3GTP - chains A and T of the 13 polymer chains in the assembly; structure by X-ray diffraction, 3.90 A resolution.

== Chain A ==
Name: DNA-directed RNA polymerase II subunit RPB1
Source organism: Saccharomyces cerevisiae
Notes: EC 2.7.7.6; fragment: DNA-directed RNA polymerase II largest subunit
UniProtKB: P04050 (RPB1_YEAST); residue numbers follow UniProt; this construct covers 1-1733
Sequence (1733 residues; row label = number of the first residue in the row):
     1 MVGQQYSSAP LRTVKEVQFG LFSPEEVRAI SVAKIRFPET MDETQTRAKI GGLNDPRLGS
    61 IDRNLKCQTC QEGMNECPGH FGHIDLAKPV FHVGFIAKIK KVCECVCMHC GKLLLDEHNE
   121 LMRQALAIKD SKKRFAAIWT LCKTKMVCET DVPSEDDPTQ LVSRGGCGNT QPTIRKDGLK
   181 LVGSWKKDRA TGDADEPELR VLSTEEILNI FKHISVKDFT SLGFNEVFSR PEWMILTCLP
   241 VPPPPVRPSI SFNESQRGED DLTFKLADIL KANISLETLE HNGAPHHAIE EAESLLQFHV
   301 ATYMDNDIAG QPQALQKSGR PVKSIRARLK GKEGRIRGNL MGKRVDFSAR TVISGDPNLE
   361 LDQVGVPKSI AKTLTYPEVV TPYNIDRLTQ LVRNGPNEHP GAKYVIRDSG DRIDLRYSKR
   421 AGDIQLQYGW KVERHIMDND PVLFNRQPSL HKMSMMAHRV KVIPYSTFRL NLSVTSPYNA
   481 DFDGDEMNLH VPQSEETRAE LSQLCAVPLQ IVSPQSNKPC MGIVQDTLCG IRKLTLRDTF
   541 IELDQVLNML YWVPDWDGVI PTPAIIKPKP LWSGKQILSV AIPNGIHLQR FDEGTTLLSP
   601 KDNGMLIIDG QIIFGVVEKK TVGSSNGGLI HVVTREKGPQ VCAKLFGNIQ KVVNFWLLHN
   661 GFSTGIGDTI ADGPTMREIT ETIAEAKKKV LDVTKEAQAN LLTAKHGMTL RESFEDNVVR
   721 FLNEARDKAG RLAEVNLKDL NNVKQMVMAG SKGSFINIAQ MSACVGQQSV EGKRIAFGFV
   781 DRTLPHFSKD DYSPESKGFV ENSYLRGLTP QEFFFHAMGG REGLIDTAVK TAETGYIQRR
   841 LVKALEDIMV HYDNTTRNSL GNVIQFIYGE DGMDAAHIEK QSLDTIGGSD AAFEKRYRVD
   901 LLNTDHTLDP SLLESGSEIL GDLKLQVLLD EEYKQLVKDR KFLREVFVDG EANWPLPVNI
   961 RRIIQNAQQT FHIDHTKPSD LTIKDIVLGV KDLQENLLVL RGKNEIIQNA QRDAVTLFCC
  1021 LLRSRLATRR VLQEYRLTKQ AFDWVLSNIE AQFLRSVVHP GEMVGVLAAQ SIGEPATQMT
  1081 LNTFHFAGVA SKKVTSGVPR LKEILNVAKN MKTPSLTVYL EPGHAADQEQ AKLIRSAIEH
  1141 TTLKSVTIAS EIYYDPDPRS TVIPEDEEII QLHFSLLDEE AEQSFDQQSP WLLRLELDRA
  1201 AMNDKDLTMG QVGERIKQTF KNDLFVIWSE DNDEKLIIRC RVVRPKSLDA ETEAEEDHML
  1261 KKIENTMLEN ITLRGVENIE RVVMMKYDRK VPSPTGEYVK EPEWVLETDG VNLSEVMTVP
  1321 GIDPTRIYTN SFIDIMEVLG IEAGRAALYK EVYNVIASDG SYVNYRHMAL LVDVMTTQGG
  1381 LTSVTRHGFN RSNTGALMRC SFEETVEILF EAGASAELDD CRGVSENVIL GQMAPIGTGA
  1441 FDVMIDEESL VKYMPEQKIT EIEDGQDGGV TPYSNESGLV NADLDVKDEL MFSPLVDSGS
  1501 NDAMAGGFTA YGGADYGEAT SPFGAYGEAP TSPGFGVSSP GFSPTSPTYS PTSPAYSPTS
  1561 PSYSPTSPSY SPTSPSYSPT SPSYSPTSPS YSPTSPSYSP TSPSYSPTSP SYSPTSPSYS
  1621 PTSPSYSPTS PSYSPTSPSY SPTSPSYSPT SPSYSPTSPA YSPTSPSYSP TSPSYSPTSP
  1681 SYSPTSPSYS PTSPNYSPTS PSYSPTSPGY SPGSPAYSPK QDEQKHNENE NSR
Unresolved in the structure: 1-2, 155-160, 187-198, 1082-1091, 1177-1186, 1244-1253, 1446-1733
Metal / ion sites: Zn2+: Cys67, Cys70; Mg2+: Asp483, Asp485 (shared with 1 residue of chain R)
Swiss-Prot annotation at these positions:
  - region: Pro248 to Asp260 (Lid loop), Asn306 to Lys323 (Rudder loop), Pro810 to Glu822 (Bridging helix)
  - binding site (Zn(2+)): Cys67, Cys70, Cys77, His80, Cys107, Cys110, Cys148, Cys167
  - binding site (Mg(2+)): Asp481, Asp483, Asp485
  - modified residue: Thr1471 (Phosphothreonine)
  - cross-link (Glycyl lysine isopeptide (Lys-Gly)): Lys695 (interchain with G-Cter in ubiquitin), Lys1246 (interchain with G-Cter in ubiquitin), Lys1350 (interchain with G-Cter in ubiquitin)

== Chain T ==
Molecule: 28-nt DNA strand
Notes: fragment: DNA template strand
Sequence (28 nucleotides; each row starts with the number of its first residue):
     1 CTACCGATAA GCAGACGATC CTCTCGAT

== Chain A / chain T interface ==
Pairs across the interface - 20 pairs, chain A then chain T:
  Phe252(A) with DA27(T), base contact
  Lys317(A) with DT28(T), sugar contact
  Ser318(A) with DT28(T), phosphate contact
  Gly319(A) with DT28(T), phosphate contact
  Lys332(A) with DT19(T), salt bridge to the phosphate; DC20(T), salt bridge to the phosphate
  Arg337(A) with DG17(T), salt bridge to the phosphate; DT19(T), salt bridge to the phosphate
  Arg344(A) with DC21(T), salt bridge to the phosphate
  Arg350(A) with DC21(T), hydrogen bond to the sugar
  Gln447(A) with DC20(T), sugar contact
  Pro448(A) with DT19(T), base contact
  Thr831(A) with DA18(T), base contact
  Ala832(A) with DA18(T), sugar contact
  Gly835(A) with DA18(T), sugar contact
  Tyr836(A) with DC16(T), sugar contact
  Arg1386(A) with DA15(T), hydrogen bond to the sugar; DC16(T), base contact
  Glu1403(A) with DC16(T), phosphate contact
  Glu1404(A) with DA15(T), sugar contact
Interface residues without a listed pair, chain A (22 interface residues in all): Arg257, Gly258, Lys330, Glu486, Arg839

== Overview ==
22 residues of chain A and 9 residues of chain T are in contact; the contacts include 2 hydrogen bonds and 5
salt bridges. Among the polar pairs are Arg350(A)-DC21(T), Arg1386(A)-DA15(T) and Lys332(A)-DT19(T).
Chain A is DNA-directed RNA polymerase II subunit RPB1 (Saccharomyces cerevisiae) and chain T is a 28-nt DNA
strand; the structure, Backtracked RNA polymerase II complex with 24mer RNA, was determined by X-ray
diffraction together with 3GTG, 3GTJ, 3GTK, 3GTL, 3GTM, 3GTO and 3GTQ from the same study.
